PDB entry 4TUS | X-ray diffraction, 2.42 A resolution | chains A and P of the 4 polymer chains in the assembly

== Chain A ==
Name: DNA polymerase beta
Source organism: Homo sapiens
Notes: EC 2.7.7.7, 4.2.99.-
UniProtKB: P06746 (DPOLB_HUMAN); residues 10-335 here = UniProt positions 10-335
Chain sequence (326 residues; each row starts with the number of its first residue):
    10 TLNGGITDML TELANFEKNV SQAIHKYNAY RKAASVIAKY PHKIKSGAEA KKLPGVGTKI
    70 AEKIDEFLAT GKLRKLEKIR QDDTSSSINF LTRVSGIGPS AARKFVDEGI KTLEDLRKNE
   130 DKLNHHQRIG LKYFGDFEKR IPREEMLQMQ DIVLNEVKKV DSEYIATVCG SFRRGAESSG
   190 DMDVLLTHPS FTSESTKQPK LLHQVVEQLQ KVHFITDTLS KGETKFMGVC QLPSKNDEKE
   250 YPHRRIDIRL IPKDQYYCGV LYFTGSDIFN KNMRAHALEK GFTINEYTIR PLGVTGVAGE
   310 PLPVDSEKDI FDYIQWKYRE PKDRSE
Disordered / not traced: 246
Curated features (UniProtKB/Swiss-Prot):
  - region: Arg183 to Asp192 (DNA-binding)
  - active site: Lys72 (Nucleophile)
  - binding site (K(+)): Lys60, Leu62, Val65, Thr101, Val103, Ile106
  - binding site (Na(+)): Lys60, Leu62, Val65, Thr101, Val103, Ile106
  - binding site (dATP): Arg149, Ser180, Arg183, Gly189, Asp190
  - binding site (dCTP): Arg149, Ser180, Arg183, Gly189, Asp190
  - binding site (dGTP): Arg149, Ser180, Arg183, Gly189, Asp190, Asp192
  - binding site (dTTP): Arg149, Ser180, Arg183, Gly189, Asp190
  - binding site (Mg(2+)): Asp190, Asp192, Asp256
  - modified residue: Lys72 (N6-acetyllysine), Arg83 (Omega-N-methylarginine), Arg152 (Omega-N-methylarginine)
  - cross-link (Glycyl lysine isopeptide (Lys-Gly)): Lys41 (interchain with G-Cter in ubiquitin), Lys61 (interchain with G-Cter in ubiquitin), Lys81 (interchain with G-Cter in ubiquitin)
  - natural variant: Leu22 (L22P: Found in a gastric cancer sample; uncertain significance), Tyr39 (Y39C: Found in a gastric cancer sample; uncertain significance), Gly118 (G118V: Decreased DNA-directed DNA polymerase activity), Arg137 (R137Q: Decreased function in base-excision repair), Arg149 (R149I: Decreased DNA-directed DNA polymerase activity), Asp160 (D160N: Found in a gastric cancer sample; uncertain significance), Cys239 (C239R: Found in a gastric cancer sample; uncertain significance), Lys289 (K289M: Found in a colon cancer sample; uncertain significance), Asn294 (N294D: Found in a gastric cancer sample; uncertain significance), Glu295 (E295K: Found in a gastric cancer sample; uncertain significance)
  - mutagenesis: Phe25 (F25W: No effect on 5'-dRP lyase activity. Decreased ssDNA binding), His34 (H34G: Decreased 5'-dRP lyase activity. Decreased ssDNA binding), Lys35 (K35A: Decreased 5'-dRP lyase activity. Decreased ssDNA binding. Loss of 5'-dRP lyase activity; when associated with A-68 and A-72. Decreased ssDNA binding; when associated with A-68 and A-72 ...), Tyr39 (Y39F: No effect on 5'-dRP lyase activity; Y39Q: Abolishes DNA polymerase and 5'-dRP lyase activity), Lys41 (K41R: Abolishes ubiquitination; when associated with R-61 and R-81), Lys60 (K60A: Decreased 5'-dRP lyase activity. Decreased ssDNA binding), Lys61 (K61R: Abolishes ubiquitination; when associated with R-41 and R-81), Lys68 (K68A: No effect on 5'-dRP lyase activity. Decreased ssDNA binding. Loss of 5'-dRP lyase activity; when associated with A-35 and A-72. Decreased ssDNA binding; when associated with A-35 and A-72 ...), Glu71 (E71Q: No effect on 5'-dRP lyase activity. No effect on structure shown by circular dichroism. No effect on ssDNA binding), Lys72 (K72A: Severely reduced 5'-dRP lyase activity. Does not affect ssDNA binding. Loss of 5'-dRP lyase activity; when associated with A-35 and A-68. Decreased ssDNA binding ...), Glu75 (E75A: Slightly decreased 5'-dRP lyase activity. Decreased ssDNA binding. No effect on structure shown by circular dichroism), Lys81 (K81R: Abolishes ubiquitination; when associated with R-41 and R-61), 5 further mutagenesis entries in UniProt
Ion coordination: Na+ site 1: Lys60, Leu62, Val65 (shared with 1 residue of chain D); Na+ site 2: Thr101, Val103, Ile106 (shared with DG9(P) of chain P); Mn2+ site 1: Asp190, Asp192, Asp256 (together with 0KX) (shared with DC10(P) of chain P); Mn2+ site 2: Asp190, Asp192 (together with 0KX)
Small-molecule neighbours: 0KX (2'-deoxy-5'-O-[(R)-hydroxy{[(R)-hydroxy(phosphonooxy)phosphoryl]amino}phosphoryl]cytidine): Arg149, Gly179, Ser180, Arg183, Ser188, Gly189, Asp190, Asp192, Tyr271, Phe272, Thr273, Gly274, Ser275, Asp276, Asn279
What the authors report for this chain:
  - Mn2+ coordination: Asp256
  - conformationally variable residues: Asp256

== Chain P ==
Molecule: 10-nt DNA strand
Sequence (10 nucleotides; each row starts with the number of its first residue):
     1 GGTGATGGGC
Ion coordination: Na+: DG9 (shared with Thr101(A), Val103(A), Ile106(A) of chain A); Mn2+: DC10 (together with 0KX) (shared with Asp190(A), Asp192(A), Asp256(A) of chain A)

== Chain A / chain P interface ==
Pairs across the interface (17):
  Val103(A) - DG9(P)  phosphate contact
  Ser104(A) - DG9(P)  phosphate contact
  Gly105(A) - DG8(P)  sugar contact
  Gly105(A) - DG9(P)  hydrogen bond to the phosphate
  Ile106(A) - DG8(P)  phosphate contact
  Ile106(A) - DG9(P)  phosphate contact
  Gly107(A) - DG8(P)  hydrogen bond to the phosphate
  Gly107(A) - DG9(P)  phosphate contact
  Pro108(A) - DG8(P)  phosphate contact
  Ser109(A) - DG7(P)  phosphate contact
  Ser109(A) - DG8(P)  hydrogen bond to the phosphate
  Ala110(A) - DG8(P)  hydrogen bond to the phosphate
  Asp192(A) - DC10(P)  phosphate contact
  Met236(A) - DC10(P)  sugar contact
  Arg254(A) - DG9(P)  phosphate contact
  Arg254(A) - DC10(P)  salt bridge to the phosphate
  Asp256(A) - DC10(P)  phosphate contact
Interface residues without a listed pair, chain A (15 interface residues in all): His135, Asp190, Phe272

== Summary ==
15 residues of chain A and 4 residues of chain P are in contact, with 4 hydrogen bonds and 1 salt bridge.
Polar contacts include Gly105(A)-DG9(P), Gly107(A)-DG8(P) and Ser109(A)-DG8(P). Ligands of chain A: compound
0KX. The paper reports Mn2+ coordination by Asp256(A); conformational variability at Asp256(A).
Here chain A is DNA polymerase beta (Homo sapiens) and chain P is a 10-nt DNA strand. Entry 4TUS (Human DNA
polymerase beta inserting dCMPNPP opposite the 5'G of cisplatin crosslinked Gs (Pt-GG2) WITH MANGANESE ...)
was determined by X-ray diffraction (same publication as 4TUP, 4TUQ and 4TUR).
